5MW1 - chains B and A of the 6 polymer chains in the assembly; structure by electron microscopy, 3.80 A resolution.

== Chain B (and A) ==
Protein: Actin/actin family protein
Source organism: Pyrobaculum calidifontis
Notes: chain A of this document is another copy of the same molecule, construct and numbering; everything in this record applies to it too
UniProt: A3MWN5 (A3MWN5_PYRCJ); residues 1-432 here = UniProt positions 1-432
Chain sequence (432 residues; row label = number of the first residue in the row):
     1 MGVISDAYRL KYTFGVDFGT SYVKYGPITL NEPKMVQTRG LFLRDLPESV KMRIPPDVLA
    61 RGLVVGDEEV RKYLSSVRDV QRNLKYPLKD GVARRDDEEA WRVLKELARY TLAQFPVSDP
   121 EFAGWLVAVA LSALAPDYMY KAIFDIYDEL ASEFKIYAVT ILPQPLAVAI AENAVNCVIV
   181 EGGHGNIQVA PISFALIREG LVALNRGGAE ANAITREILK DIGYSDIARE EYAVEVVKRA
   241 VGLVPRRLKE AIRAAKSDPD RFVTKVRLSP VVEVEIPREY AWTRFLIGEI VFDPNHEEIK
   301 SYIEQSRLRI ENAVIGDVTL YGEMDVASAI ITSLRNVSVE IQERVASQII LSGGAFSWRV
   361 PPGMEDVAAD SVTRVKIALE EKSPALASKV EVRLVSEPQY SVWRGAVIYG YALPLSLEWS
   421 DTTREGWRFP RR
Unresolved in the structure: 1-4, 431-432
UniProt features mapped onto this chain:
  - binding site (ATP): T20 to K24, G182 to H184, E235 to R239, G354 to W358, Q399
Residues lining bound ligands: ADP (adenosine-5'-diphosphate): D17, F18, G19, T20, S21, Y22, K24, Q164, G182, G183, H184, G185, E235, K238, R239, G354, A355, S357, W358, R359, Q399
What the authors report for this chain:
  - catalytic residues: Q164
  - conformationally variable residues (loop rearrangement): F292 to V326
  - self-association interface (contacts with another copy of this molecule): F292 to V326

== How chain B and chain A interact ==
Contacting residue pairs (37; chain B residue first):
  V77(B) with Y321(A)
  R78(B) with K300(A); E304(A), salt bridge; L320(A); Y321(A)
  Q81(B) with Y321(A), hydrogen bond (side chain-backbone)
  R82(B) with K300(A)
  D226(B) with Y321(A)
  R229(B) with T319(A); Y321(A)
  E279(B) with R95(A)
  Y280(B) with R95(A); Y138(A)
  E304(B) with R198(A)
  Q305(B) with D137(A); R424(A), hydrogen bond
  R307(B) with N336(A)
  L308(B) with A133(A); L201(A); A203(A), hydrogen bond (backbone-backbone)
  R309(B) with A203(A)
  I310(B) with V202(A), hydrophobic; A203(A); L204(A), hydrophobic; M324(A), hydrophobic
  E311(B) with N205(A); T319(A); G322(A); E323(A); M324(A)
  N312(B) with Y321(A); G322(A); E323(A); M324(A), hydrogen bond (backbone-backbone)
  A313(B) with M324(A)
  I315(B) with N336(A)
  L320(B) with E199(A)
Also at the interface, not in a pair above, chain B (22 interface residues in all): P277, S301, Y321
Also at the interface, not in a pair above, chain A (25 interface residues in all): L134, P136, T332, T422

== Summary ==
The interface between chain B and chain A involves 22 residues on one side and 25 on the other, with 4
hydrogen bonds and 1 salt bridge. Polar pairs include R78(B)-E304(A), Q81(B)-Y321(A) and Q305(B)-R424(A).
Chain B binds ADP. UniProt lists 19 ATP-binding residues on chain B. The paper reports the catalytic residue
Q164(B); conformational variability at F292(B).
Chain B and chain A are both Actin/actin family protein (Pyrobaculum calidifontis); the structure, cryoEM
structure of crenactin double helical filament at 3.8A resolution, was determined by electron microscopy,
deposited together with 5LY3.
